9U4Y - chains B and A of the 6 polymer chains in the assembly; structure by electron microscopy, 2.67 A resolution.

[Chain B]
Protein: Guanine nucleotide-binding protein G(I)/G(S)/G(T) subunit beta-1
From: Homo sapiens
UniProt: P62873 (GBB1_HUMAN); residues 7-345 here correspond to UniProt positions 2-340 (UniProt number = residue number - 5)
Amino-acid sequence (344 residues; row label = number of the first residue in the row):
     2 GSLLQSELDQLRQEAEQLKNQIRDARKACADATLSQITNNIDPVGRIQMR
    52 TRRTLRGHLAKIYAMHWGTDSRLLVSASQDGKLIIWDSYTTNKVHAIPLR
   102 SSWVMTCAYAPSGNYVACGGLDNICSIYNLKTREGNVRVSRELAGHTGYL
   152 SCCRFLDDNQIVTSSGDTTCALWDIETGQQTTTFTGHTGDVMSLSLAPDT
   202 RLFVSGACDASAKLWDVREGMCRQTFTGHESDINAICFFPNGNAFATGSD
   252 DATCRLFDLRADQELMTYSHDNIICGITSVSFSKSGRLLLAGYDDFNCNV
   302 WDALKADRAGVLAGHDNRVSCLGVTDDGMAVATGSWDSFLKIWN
Unresolved in the structure: 2-7
Construct notes: expression tag (2-6)
Curated features (UniProtKB/Swiss-Prot):
  - modified residue: Ser-7 (N-acetylserine), His-271 (Phosphohistidine)

[Chain A]
Protein: Guanine nucleotide-binding protein G(q) subunit alpha-1
From: Homo sapiens
Amino-acid sequence (246 residues; row label = number of the first residue in the row; note: 113 numbers in that range are skipped by the numbering (no residue carries them; nothing is unmodelled there)):
     1 MGSTVSAEDKAAAERSKMIDKNLREDGEKARRTLRLLLLGADNSGKSTIV
    51 K
   165 QMRILHGGSGGSGGTSGIFETKFQVDKVNFHMFDVGGQRDERRKWIQCFN
   215 DVTAIIFVVDSSDYNRLQEALNDFKSIWNNRWLRTISVILFLNKQDLLAE
   265 KVLAGKSKIEDYFPEFARYTTPEDATPEPGEDPRVTRAKYFIRKEFVDIS
   315 TASGDGRHICYPHFTCAVDTENARRIFNDCKDIILQMNLREYNLV
Unresolved in the structure: 1-7, 165-181, 267-270, 359

[Interface between chain B and chain A]
Contacting residue pairs (47; chain B residue first):
  Leu-60(B) with Leu-23(A); Gly-27(A)
  Lys-62(B) with Cys-212(A); Asn-214(A), hydrogen bond; Asp-215(A), salt bridge
  Tyr-64(B) with Gln-211(A); Cys-212(A)
  Gln-80(B) with Arg-35(A); Cys-212(A), hydrogen bond (side chain-backbone); Asp-215(A), hydrogen bond
  Lys-83(B) with Leu-23(A); Asp-26(A), salt bridge
  Ile-85(B) with Leu-23(A), hydrophobic
  Asn-93(B) with Ser-16(A)
  Lys-94(B) with Ser-16(A), hydrogen bond (backbone-side chain); Ile-19(A); Asp-20(A), salt bridge
  Val-95(B) with Arg-15(A), hydrogen bond (backbone-side chain)
  His-96(B) with Arg-15(A)
  Ala-97(B) with Ile-19(A), hydrophobic
  Trp-104(B) with Arg-35(A); Ile-182(A); Phe-197(A), hydrophobic; Cys-212(A); Phe-213(A), hydrophobic
  Met-106(B) with Lys-208(A)
  Leu-122(B) with Gln-202(A), hydrogen bond (backbone-side chain); Trp-209(A), hydrophobic; Phe-213(A), hydrophobic
  Asn-124(B) with Gly-201(A), hydrogen bond (side chain-backbone); Gln-202(A), hydrogen bond
  Gly-149(B) with Gln-202(A)
  Tyr-150(B) with Gln-202(A), hydrogen bond (backbone-side chain); Arg-203(A); Lys-208(A)
  Asp-191(B) with Arg-203(A)
  Met-193(B) with Lys-208(A)
  Cys-209(B) with Lys-208(A)
  Asp-233(B) with Lys-208(A), salt bridge
  Asn-235(B) with Lys-208(A), hydrogen bond
  Asp-251(B) with Lys-208(A), salt bridge; Arg-245(A), salt bridge
  Asp-295(B) with Trp-246(A)
  Arg-319(B) with Gln-211(A); Trp-246(A)
  Trp-337(B) with Gln-211(A); Asn-214(A)
Other interface residues (no listed pair), chain B (29 interface residues in all): Gly-58, Gly-121, Thr-148
Other interface residues (no listed pair), chain A (24 interface residues in all): Ala-12, Ala-13

[Summary]
The interface between chain B and chain A involves 29 residues on one side and 24 on the other, with 10
hydrogen bonds and 6 salt bridges. Polar pairs include Lys-62(B)/Asp-215(A), Lys-83(B)/Asp-26(A) and
Lys-94(B)/Asp-20(A).
Here chain B is Guanine nucleotide-binding protein G(I)/G(S)/G(T) subunit beta-1 and chain A is Guanine
nucleotide-binding protein G(q) subunit alpha-1, both from Homo sapiens. Entry 9U4Y (cryo-EM structure of
Xenopus laevis GnRHR bound with mammal GnRH) was determined by electron microscopy, deposited together with
9U4W.
